Entry 8JMJ (X-ray diffraction, 2.57 A resolution); this record covers chains A and B of the 10 polymer chains in the assembly.

Chain A (and B):
Protein: SpoOJ regulator (Soj)
Organism: Helicobacter pylori 26695
Notes: chain B of this document is another copy of the same molecule, construct and numbering; everything in this record applies to it too
Reference sequence: O25759 (O25759_HELPY); residues 1-264 here = UniProt positions 1-264
Chain sequence (264 residues; each row starts with the number of its first residue):
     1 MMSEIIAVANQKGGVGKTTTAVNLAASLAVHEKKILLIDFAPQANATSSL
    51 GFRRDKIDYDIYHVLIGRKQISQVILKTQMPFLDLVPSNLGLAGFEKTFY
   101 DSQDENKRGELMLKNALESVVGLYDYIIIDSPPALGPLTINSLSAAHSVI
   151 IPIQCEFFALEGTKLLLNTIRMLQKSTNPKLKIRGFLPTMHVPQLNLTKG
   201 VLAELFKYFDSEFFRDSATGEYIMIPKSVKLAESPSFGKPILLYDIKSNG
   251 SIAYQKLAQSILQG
Construct notes: engineered mutation A41 (Asp in O25759)
Ion coordination: Mg2+: T18 (together with ATP)
Ligand contacts:
  - ATP (adenosine-5'-triphosphate), molecule 1: K12, G13, G14, V15, G16, K17, T18, T19, Q43, N45, P133, M190, I225, P226, K227, S228, V229, L231, A232
  - ATP, molecule 2: K12, G13, Q154, E156, F158
What the authors report for this chain:
  - binding site for the 24-nt DNA strand: K199, K227, K230, K247

How chain A and chain B interact:
Residue-residue contacts (44; chain A residue first):
  Q11(A) with Q43(B), hydrogen bond (backbone-side chain)
  K12(A) with N45(B)
  G13(A) with G13(B); G14(B), hydrogen bond (backbone-backbone)
  G14(A) with G13(B), hydrogen bond (backbone-backbone); G14(B)
  Q43(A) with Q11(B), hydrogen bond (side chain-backbone); K12(B); P133(B)
  N45(A) with K12(B); F158(B); E161(B)
  S48(A) with E161(B), hydrogen bond
  S49(A) with F158(B)
  R53(A) with F157(B); E161(B), salt bridge
  R54(A) with L165(B)
  L90(A) with L165(B), hydrophobic
  E96(A) with E96(B); Y100(B), hydrogen bond; P137(B)
  Y100(A) with E96(B); K97(B)
  D101(A) with D101(B)
  P133(A) with Q43(B), hydrogen bond (backbone-side chain); P133(B)
  F157(A) with S48(B); P235(B); S236(B)
  F158(A) with N45(B); S49(B); P235(B), hydrophobic
  E161(A) with S48(B), hydrogen bond; R54(B), salt bridge
  L165(A) with R54(B); L90(B), hydrophobic
  L195(A) with V229(B), hydrophobic
  L197(A) with A232(B), hydrophobic
  K227(A) with K227(B)
  V229(A) with L195(B), hydrophobic
  A232(A) with L197(B), hydrophobic
  P235(A) with F157(B); F158(B), hydrophobic
  S236(A) with F157(B)
Interface residues without a listed pair, chain A (32 interface residues in all): A93, K97, A134, L135, E156, E233
Interface residues without a listed pair, chain B (29 interface residues in all): E156, E233

Overview:
32 residues of chain A face 29 of chain B across their interface; the contacts include 8 hydrogen bonds and 2
salt bridges. Polar contacts include R53(A)-E161(B), E161(A)-R54(B) and Q11(A)-Q43(B). Chain A binds ATP. The
paper reports a binding site for the 24-nt DNA strand at K199(A), K227(A) and K230(A) among others.
Both chains are SpoOJ regulator (Soj) (Helicobacter pylori 26695). Entry 8JMJ (Structure of Helicobacter
pylori Soj-DNA-Spo0J complex) was determined by X-ray diffraction, deposited together with 8JMK and 8JML.
